Entry 8OW1 (electron microscopy, 3.70 A resolution); this record covers chains E and a of the 42 polymer chains in the assembly.

== Chain E ==
Molecule: C0N3
Sequence (153 nucleotides; row label = number of the first residue in the row):
     3 TTCAATGAAA TATATATTTC TTACTATTTC TTTTTTAACT TTCGGAAATC AAATACACTA
    63 ATATTAAAAC GCGGGGGACA GCGCGTACGT GCGTTTAAGC GGTGCTAGAG CTGTCTACGA
   123 CCAATTGAGC GGCCTCGGCA CCATGTGACT TAT

== Chain a ==
Molecule: Histone H3-like centromeric protein CSE4
Organism: Saccharomyces cerevisiae
UniProt: P36012 (CENPA_YEAST); numbering as in UniProt (aligned over 1-229)
Amino-acid sequence (229 residues; row label = number of the first residue in the row):
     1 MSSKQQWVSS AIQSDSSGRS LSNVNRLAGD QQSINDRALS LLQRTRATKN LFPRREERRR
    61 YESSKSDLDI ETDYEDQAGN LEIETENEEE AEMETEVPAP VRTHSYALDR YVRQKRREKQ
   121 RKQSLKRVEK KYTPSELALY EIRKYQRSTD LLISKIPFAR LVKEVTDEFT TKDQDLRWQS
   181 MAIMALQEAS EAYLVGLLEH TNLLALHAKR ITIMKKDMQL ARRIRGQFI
Disordered / not traced: 1-132
Curated features (UniProtKB/Swiss-Prot):
  - motif: Lys115 to Tyr132 (Nuclear localization signal)
  - mutagenesis: Leu176 (L176S: In CSE4-102; impairs nuclear division by disrupting the core centromere structure; when associated with T-218), Leu194 (L194Q: In CSE4-111; impairs nuclear division by disrupting the core centromere structure), Leu197 (L197S: In CSE4-110; impairs nuclear division by disrupting the core centromere structure), Met218 (M218T: In CSE4-102; impairs nuclear division by disrupting the core centromere structure; when associated with S-176)
What the authors report for this chain:
  - mutagenesis - R37A (15-fold): decreased binding to CENP-QU

== Chain E / chain a interface ==
Pairs across the interface - 8 pairs, chain E then chain a:
  DT92(E) - Pro134(a)  phosphate contact
  DA100(E) - Ser154(a)  phosphate contact
  DA100(E) - Pro157(a)  phosphate contact
  DA100(E) - Arg160(a)  salt bridge to the phosphate
  DG101(E) - Ser154(a)  phosphate contact
  DG101(E) - Lys155(a)  hydrogen bond to the phosphate
  DG101(E) - Ile156(a)  hydrogen bond to the phosphate
  DG110(E) - Asp175(a)  phosphate contact
Interface residues without a listed pair, chain E (5 interface residues in all): DG91

== In short ==
5 residues of chain E and 7 residues of chain a are in contact, with 2 hydrogen bonds and 1 salt bridge. Polar
contacts include DG101(E)-Lys155(a), DG101(E)-Ile156(a) and DA100(E)-Arg160(a). Curated annotation (UniProt)
lists 4 mutagenesis sites on chain a. From the paper: R37A of chain a reduces binding to CENP-QU.
Chain E is C0N3 and chain a is Histone H3-like centromeric protein CSE4 (Saccharomyces cerevisiae); the
structure, Cryo-EM structure of the yeast Inner kinetochore bound to a CENP-A nucleosome, was determined by
electron microscopy, deposited together with 8OVW, 8OVX and 8OW0.
